PDB entry 8IUX | electron microscopy, 3.10 A resolution | chain A

Chain A:
Molecule: Hemagglutinin
Source organism: H7N9 subtype
UniProt: A0A2D0Z8H0 (A0A2D0Z8H0_9INFA); residues 2-495 here correspond to UniProt positions 19-512 (UniProt number = residue number + 17)
Chain sequence (494 residues; numbered 2 to 495; the number before each row is that of its first residue):
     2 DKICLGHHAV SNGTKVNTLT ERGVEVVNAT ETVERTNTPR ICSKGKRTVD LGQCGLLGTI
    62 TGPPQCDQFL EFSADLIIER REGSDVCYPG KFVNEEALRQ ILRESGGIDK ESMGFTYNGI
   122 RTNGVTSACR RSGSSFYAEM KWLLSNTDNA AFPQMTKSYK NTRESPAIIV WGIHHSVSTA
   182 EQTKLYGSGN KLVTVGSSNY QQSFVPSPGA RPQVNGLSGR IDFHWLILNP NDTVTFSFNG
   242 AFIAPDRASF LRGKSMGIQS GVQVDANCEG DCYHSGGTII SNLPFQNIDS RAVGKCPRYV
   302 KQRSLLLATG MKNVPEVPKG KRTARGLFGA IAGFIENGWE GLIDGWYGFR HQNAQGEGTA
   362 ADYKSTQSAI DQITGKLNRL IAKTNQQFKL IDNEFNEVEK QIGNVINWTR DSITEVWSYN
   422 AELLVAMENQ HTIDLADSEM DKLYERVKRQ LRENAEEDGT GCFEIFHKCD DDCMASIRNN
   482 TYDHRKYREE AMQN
Disordered / not traced: 318-327
Disulfide bonds: Cys5-Cys463, Cys43-Cys269, Cys55-Cys67, Cys88-Cys130, Cys273-Cys297, Cys470-Cys474
Covalent attachments: N-acetylglucosamine (NAG) linked to Asn29, Asn408, Asn480

Overview:
Chain A is Hemagglutinin (H7N9 subtype); the structure, The cryoEM structure of H7N9-HA protein, was
determined by electron microscopy, deposited together with 8IUY and 8IUZ.
